6I7T - chains A and B of the 16 polymer chains in the assembly; structure by electron microscopy, 4.61 A resolution (low resolution: residue-level contacts below are approximate; hydrogen-bond / salt-bridge calls are withheld).

# Chain A (and B)
Protein: Translation initiation factor eIF-2B subunit alpha
From: Saccharomyces cerevisiae
Notes: chain B of this document is another copy of the same molecule, construct and numbering; everything in this record applies to it too
UniProtKB: P14741 (EI2BA_YEAST); numbering as in UniProt (aligned over 1-305)
Chain sequence (305 residues; numbered 1 to 305; the number before each row is that of its first residue):
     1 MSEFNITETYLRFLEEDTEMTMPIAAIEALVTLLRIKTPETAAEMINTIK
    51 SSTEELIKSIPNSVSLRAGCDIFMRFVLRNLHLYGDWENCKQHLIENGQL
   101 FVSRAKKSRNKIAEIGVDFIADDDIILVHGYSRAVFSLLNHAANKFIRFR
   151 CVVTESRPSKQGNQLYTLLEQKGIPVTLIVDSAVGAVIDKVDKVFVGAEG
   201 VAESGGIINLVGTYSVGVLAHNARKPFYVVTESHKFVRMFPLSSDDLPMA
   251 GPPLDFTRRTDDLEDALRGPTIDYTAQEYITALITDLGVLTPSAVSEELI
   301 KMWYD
Swiss-Prot annotation at these positions:
  - modified residue: Ser2 (N-acetylserine), Thr291 (Phosphothreonine)

# Chain A / chain B interface
Pairs across the interface (70; chain A residue first):
  Ile125(A) with Leu254(B)
  Arg150(A) with Phe256(B)
  Cys151(A) with Phe256(B)
  Val152(A) with Leu254(B)
  Glu155(A) with Ala266(B)
  Arg157(A) with Arg157(B); Ser182(B)
  Tyr166(A) with Asp265(B)
  Glu170(A) with Arg258(B); Arg259(B)
  Pro175(A) with Phe256(B)
  Val176(A) with Phe256(B)
  Thr177(A) with Leu254(B); Asp255(B); Arg268(B)
  Leu178(A) with Asp265(B); Ala266(B); Arg268(B)
  Val180(A) with Val211(B); Ala266(B)
  Asp181(A) with Asp181(B); Ser182(B)
  Ser182(A) with Asp181(B); Val211(B); Gly212(B); Ser215(B)
  Ala183(A) with Val211(B); Pro270(B)
  Gly185(A) with Tyr214(B)
  Ala186(A) with Ser244(B); Asp245(B)
  Val187(A) with Leu254(B)
  Lys190(A) with Asp245(B); Leu254(B)
  Val211(A) with Val180(B); Ser182(B); Ala183(B)
  Gly212(A) with Ser182(B)
  Tyr214(A) with Gly185(B)
  Ser215(A) with Ser182(B)
  Val218(A) with Leu219(B); Asn222(B)
  Leu219(A) with Val218(B); Leu219(B)
  Asn222(A) with Val218(B); Tyr279(B)
  Ser244(A) with Ala186(B)
  Asp245(A) with Ala186(B); Lys190(B)
  Leu254(A) with Ile125(B); Val152(B); Val187(B); Lys190(B)
  Asp255(A) with Thr177(B)
  Phe256(A) with Arg150(B); Cys151(B); Pro175(B); Val176(B)
  Arg258(A) with Glu170(B)
  Arg259(A) with Tyr166(B); Glu170(B)
  Asp265(A) with Tyr166(B); Leu178(B)
  Ala266(A) with Glu155(B); Leu178(B); Val180(B)
  Arg268(A) with Thr177(B); Leu178(B)
  Pro270(A) with Ala183(B)
  Tyr279(A) with Asn222(B)
Also at the interface, not in a pair above, chain A (45 interface residues in all): Pro158, Ile179, Pro253, Thr257, Gly269, Asp273
Also at the interface, not in a pair above, chain B (45 interface residues in all): Pro158, Ile179, Pro253, Thr257, Gly269, Asp273

# Overview
Chain A and chain B each contribute 45 residues to their interface.
Both chains are Translation initiation factor eIF-2B subunit alpha (Saccharomyces cerevisiae). Entry 6I7T
(eIF2B:eIF2 complex) was determined by electron microscopy together with 6I3M from the same study.
